6BXE - chain A; structure by X-ray diffraction, 1.65 A resolution.

# Chain A
Protein: Variable lymphocyte receptor diversity region
Source organism: Petromyzon marinus
UniProtKB: A5HBR7 (A5HBR7_PETMA); residues 91-181 here correspond to UniProt positions 71-161 (UniProt number = residue number - 20)
Sequence (178 residues; row label = number of the first residue in the row):
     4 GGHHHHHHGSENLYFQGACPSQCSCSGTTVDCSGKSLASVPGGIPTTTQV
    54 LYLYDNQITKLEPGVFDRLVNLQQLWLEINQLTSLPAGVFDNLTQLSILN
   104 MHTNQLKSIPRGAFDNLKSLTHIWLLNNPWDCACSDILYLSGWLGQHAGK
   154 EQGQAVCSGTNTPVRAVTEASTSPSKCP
Unresolved in the structure: 4-20
Cystine bridges: C22-C28, C26-C35, C135-C160, C137-C180

# Summary
Chain A is Variable lymphocyte receptor diversity region (Petromyzon marinus); the structure, Crystal
structure of Variable Lymphocyte Receptor 9 (VLR9), was determined by X-ray diffraction together with 6BXA,
6BXC and 6BXD from the same study.
